PDB entry 4U0L | X-ray diffraction, 2.10 A resolution | chain A

== Chain A ==
Name: Cyclic AMP-GMP synthase
From: Vibrio cholerae El Tor N16961
Notes: EC 2.7.7.86
UniProt: Q9KVG7 (DNCV_VIBCH); numbering as in UniProt (aligned over 1-419)
Sequence (419 residues; each row starts with the number of its first residue):
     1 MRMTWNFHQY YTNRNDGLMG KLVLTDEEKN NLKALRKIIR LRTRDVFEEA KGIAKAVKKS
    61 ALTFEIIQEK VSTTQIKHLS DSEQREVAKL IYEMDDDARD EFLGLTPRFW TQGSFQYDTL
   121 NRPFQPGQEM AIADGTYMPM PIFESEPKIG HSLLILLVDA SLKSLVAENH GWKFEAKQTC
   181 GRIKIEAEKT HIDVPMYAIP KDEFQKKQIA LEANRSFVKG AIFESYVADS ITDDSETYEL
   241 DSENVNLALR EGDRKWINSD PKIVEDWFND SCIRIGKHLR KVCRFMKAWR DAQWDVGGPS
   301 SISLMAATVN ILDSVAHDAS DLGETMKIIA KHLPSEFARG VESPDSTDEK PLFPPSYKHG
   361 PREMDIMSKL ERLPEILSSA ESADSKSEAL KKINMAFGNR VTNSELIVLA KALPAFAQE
Unresolved in the structure: 1-2, 216-238, 412-419
Differences from the reference sequence: engineered mutation A131 (Asp in Q9KVG7), A133 (Asp in Q9KVG7)
Curated features (UniProtKB/Swiss-Prot):
  - binding site (GTP): Q112 to Y117, K287, S301, D348
  - binding site (ATP): R182, S259
  - binding site (Mg(2+)): D193
  - mutagenesis: R40 (R40A: Abolishes enzyme activity), R44 (R44E: Impairs protein folding), R108 (R108W: Abolishes enzyme activity), F109 (F109P: Abolishes enzyme activity), Q112 (Q112T: Abolishes enzyme activity), Y137 (Y137R: Abolishes enzyme activity), I257 (I257R: No effect on enzyme activity), D260 (D260A: Impairs protein folding)

== Summary ==
UniProt lists 9 GTP-binding residues, ATP-binding residues R182 and S259, Mg2+-binding residue D193 and 8
mutagenesis sites.
Chain A is Cyclic AMP-GMP synthase (Vibrio cholerae El Tor N16961); the structure, Structure of the Vibrio
cholerae di-nucleotide cyclase (DncV) mutant D131A-D133A, was determined by X-ray diffraction together with
4U03, 4U0M and 4U0N from the same study.
